PDB entry 7GX0 | X-ray diffraction, 1.70 A resolution | chains A and D

== Chain A ==
Molecule: B-cell lymphoma 6 protein
From: Homo sapiens
UniProtKB: P41182 (BCL6_HUMAN); numbering as in UniProt (aligned over 5-129)
Amino-acid sequence (128 residues; each row starts with the number of its first residue):
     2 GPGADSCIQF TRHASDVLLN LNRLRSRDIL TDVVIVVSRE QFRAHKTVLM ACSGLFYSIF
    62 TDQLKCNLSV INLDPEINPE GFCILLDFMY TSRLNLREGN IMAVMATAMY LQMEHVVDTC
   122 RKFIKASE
Unresolved in the structure: 2-5
Sequence notes: expression tag (2-4)
Residues lining bound ligands: A1AB9 (4-chloro-6-[(2-oxo-2,3-dihydro-1H-indol-5-yl)amino]pyrimidine-5-carbonitrile): N21, R24, L25, R28, M51, A52, C53, S54, G55, Y58, Q113, M114, E115

== Chain D ==
Molecule: WVIP tetrapeptide
Amino-acid sequence (6 residues; each row starts with the number of its first residue; numbering starts at 0):
     0 XWVIPA
Modified positions: ACE (acetyl group) at position 0

== Interface between chain A and chain D ==
Residue-residue contacts (11; chain A residue first):
  C8(A) with P4(D)
  I9(A) with W1(D), hydrophobic; V2(D)
  Q10(A) with ACE_0(D); W1(D); V2(D), hydrogen bond (backbone-backbone); P4(D)
  F11(A) with ACE_0(D); W1(D)
  T12(A) with ACE_0(D), hydrogen bond (backbone-backbone); V2(D)
Other interface residues (no listed pair), chain D (5 interface residues in all): I3

== Summary ==
The chain A/chain D interface involves 5 residues from each chain, with 2 hydrogen bonds. The backbones
hydrogen-bond at Q10(A)-V2(D) and T12(A)-ACE_0(D). Bound to chain A: compound A1AB9.
Here chain A is B-cell lymphoma 6 protein (Homo sapiens) and chain D is WVIP tetrapeptide. Entry 7GX0 (Crystal
Structure of B-cell lymphoma 6 protein BTB domain in complex with ligand 7 at 8.70 ...) was determined by
X-ray diffraction, deposited together with 7GUD, 7GUE, 7GUF, 7GUG, 7GUH, 7GUI and 126 further entries.
